Entry 2DGN (X-ray diffraction, 2.40 A resolution); this record covers chain A.

# Chain A
Name: Adenylosuccinate synthetase isozyme 1
Organism: Mus musculus
Notes: EC 6.3.4.4
UniProtKB: P28650 (PURA1_MOUSE); residue numbers follow UniProt; this construct covers 1-457
Chain sequence (457 residues; each row starts with the number of its first residue):
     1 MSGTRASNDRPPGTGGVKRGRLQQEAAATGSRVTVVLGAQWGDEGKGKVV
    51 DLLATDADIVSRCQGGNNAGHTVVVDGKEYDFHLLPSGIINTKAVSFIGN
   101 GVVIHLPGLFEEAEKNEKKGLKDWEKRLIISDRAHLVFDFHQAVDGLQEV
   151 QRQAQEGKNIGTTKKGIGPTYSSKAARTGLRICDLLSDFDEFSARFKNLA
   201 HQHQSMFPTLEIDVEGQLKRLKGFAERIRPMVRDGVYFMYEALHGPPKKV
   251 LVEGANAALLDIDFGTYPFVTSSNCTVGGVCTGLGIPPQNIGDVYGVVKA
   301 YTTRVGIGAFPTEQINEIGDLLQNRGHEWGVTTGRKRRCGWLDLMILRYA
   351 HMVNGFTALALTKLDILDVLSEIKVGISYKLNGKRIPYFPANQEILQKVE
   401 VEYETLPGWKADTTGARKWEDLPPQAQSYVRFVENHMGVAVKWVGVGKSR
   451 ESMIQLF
Not modelled in the structure: 1-26
Bound ions: Mg2+: D43, G70 (together with 2'-deoxy-imp, GDP)
Residues lining bound ligands:
  - 2'-deoxy-imp (DOI; 9-(2-deoxy-5-O-phosphono-beta-D-erythro-pentofuranosyl)-6-(phosphonooxy)-9H-purine): W41, G42, D43, K46, N68, A69, G70, H71, I160, G161, T162, T163, K164, I167, G168, R177, A255, N256, L260, V270, T271, R304, V305, G306, I307
  - GDP (guanosine-5'-diphosphate): D43, E44, G45, K46, G47, K48, G70, H71, T72, V74, R337, T362, K363, L364, D365, I366, G445, V446, G447, K448
UniProt features mapped onto this chain:
  - active site: D43 (Proton acceptor), H71 (Proton donor)
  - binding site (GTP): G42 to K48, G70 to T72, R337, K363 to D365, G445 to K448
  - binding site (IMP): D43 to K46, N68 to H71, T163, R177, N256, T271, R335
  - binding site (Mg(2+)): D43, G70
  - binding site (substrate): D43, V331 to R337
Reported in the primary citation:
  - conformationally variable residues (loop rearrangement): T332

# In short
Bound to chain A: 2'-deoxy-imp and GDP. D43 and G70 coordinate Mg2+. UniProt lists active-site residues D43
and H71, 18 GTP-binding residues, 13 IMP-binding residues and Mg2+-binding residues D43 and G70. The paper
reports conformational variability at T332.
Chain A is Adenylosuccinate synthetase isozyme 1 (Mus musculus); the structure, Mouse Muscle Adenylosuccinate
Synthetase partially ligated complex with GTP, 2'-deoxy-IMP, was determined by X-ray diffraction.
